PDB entry 6S1U | X-ray diffraction, 1.90 A resolution | chains B and I of the 3 polymer chains in the assembly

# Chain B
Molecule: Gag-Pro-Pol polyprotein
From: Mason-Pfizer monkey virus
Notes: EC 3.6.1.23, 3.4.23.-, 2.7.7.49, 2.7.7.7, 3.1.26.4, 2.7.7.-, 3.1.-.-
UniProt: P07572 (POL_MPMV); residues 1-114 here correspond to UniProt positions 760-873 (UniProt number = residue number + 759)
Amino-acid sequence (114 residues; each row starts with the number of its first residue):
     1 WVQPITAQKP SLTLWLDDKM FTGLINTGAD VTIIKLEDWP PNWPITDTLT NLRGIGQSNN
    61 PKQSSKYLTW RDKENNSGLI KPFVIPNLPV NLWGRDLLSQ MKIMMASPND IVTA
Not modelled in the structure: 55-57, 110-114
Construct notes: engineered mutation Ala7 (Cys766 in P07572), Asn26 (Asp785 in P07572), Ala106 (Cys865 in P07572)
Curated features (UniProtKB/Swiss-Prot):
  - site: Ala114 (Cleavage)
From the paper describing this entry:
  - conformationally variable residues (order/disorder transition): Ile55 to Gln57
  - binding site for Pro-0A1-val-psa-ala-met-thr (chain I): Asn26
  - mutagenesis - D26N: abolished catalytic activity (proposed by the authors, not directly observed)

# Chain I
Molecule: Pro-0A1-val-psa-ala-met-thr
Amino-acid sequence (7 residues; each row starts with the number of its first residue):
     1 PXVXAMT
Modified positions: 0A1 (O-methyl-L-tyrosine) at position 2; PSA (3-hydroxy-4-amino-5-phenylpentanoic acid) at position 4

# How chain B and chain I interact
Pairs across the interface - 18 pairs, chain B then chain I:
  Leu24(B) - PSA_4(I)
  Asn26(B) - PSA_4(I)  hydrogen bond (side chain-backbone)
  Gly28(B) - Ala5(I)
  Gly28(B) - Met6(I)  hydrogen bond (backbone-backbone)
  Ala29(B) - PSA_4(I)
  Ala29(B) - Met6(I)
  Asp30(B) - Met6(I)  hydrogen bond (backbone-backbone)
  Asp30(B) - Thr7(I)
  Ile33(B) - Met6(I)  hydrophobic
  Asn51(B) - Thr7(I)
  Leu52(B) - Thr7(I)
  Arg53(B) - Ala5(I)
  Arg53(B) - Met6(I)  hydrogen bond (backbone-backbone)
  Arg53(B) - Thr7(I)
  Gly54(B) - Ala5(I)
  Pro89(B) - PSA_4(I)
  Val90(B) - PSA_4(I)
  Leu92(B) - PSA_4(I)
Also at the interface, not in a pair above, chain B (15 interface residues in all): Lys9, Val31
Also at the interface, not in a pair above, chain I (5 interface residues in all): 0A1_2

# In short
Chain B and chain I form an interface of 15 and 5 residues respectively; the contacts include 4 hydrogen
bonds. Polar pairs include Asn26(B)-PSA_4(I), Gly28(B)-Met6(I) and Asp30(B)-Met6(I). From the paper: a binding
site for Pro-0A1-val-psa-ala-met-thr (chain I) at Asn26(B); D26N of chain B abolishes catalytic activity.
Chain B is Gag-Pro-Pol polyprotein (Mason-Pfizer monkey virus) and chain I is Pro-0A1-val-psa-ala-met-thr; the
structure, Crystal structure of dimeric M-PMV protease C7A/D26N/C106A mutant in complex with inhibitor, was
determined by X-ray diffraction together with 6S1V and 6S1W from the same study.
